6VRN - chains D and P of the 5 polymer chains in the assembly; structure by X-ray diffraction, 2.46 A resolution.

Chain D:
Molecule: T-cell receptor 38-10, alfa chain
Source organism: Homo sapiens
Amino-acid sequence (212 residues; each row starts with the number of its first residue; numbering starts at 0):
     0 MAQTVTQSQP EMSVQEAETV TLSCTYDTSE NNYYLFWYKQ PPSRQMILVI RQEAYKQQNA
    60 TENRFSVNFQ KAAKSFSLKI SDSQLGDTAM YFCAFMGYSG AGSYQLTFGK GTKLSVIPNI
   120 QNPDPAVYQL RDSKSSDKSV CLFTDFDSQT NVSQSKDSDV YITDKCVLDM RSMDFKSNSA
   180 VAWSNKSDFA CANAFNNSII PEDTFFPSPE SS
Disordered / not traced: 0-1, 56-61, 196-211
Disulfide bonds: Cys-23/Cys-92, Cys-140/Cys-190

Chain P:
Molecule: Cellular tumor antigen p53 peptide
Source organism: Homo sapiens
UniProtKB: P04637 (P53_HUMAN); residues 1-9 here correspond to UniProt positions 168-176 (UniProt number = residue number + 167)
Amino-acid sequence (9 residues; numbered 1 to 9; the number before each row is that of its first residue):
     1 HMTEVVRHC
Differences from the reference sequence: engineered mutation His-8 (Arg175 in P04637)
Curated features (UniProtKB/Swiss-Prot):
  - binding site (Zn(2+)): Cys-9

Chain D / chain P interface:
Residue-residue contacts - 8 pairs, chain D then chain P:
  Glu-29(D) / Glu-4(P)
  Asn-30(D) / Glu-4(P)  hydrogen bond (backbone-side chain)
  Tyr-97(D) / Val-5(P)
  Tyr-97(D) / Arg-7(P)  hydrogen bond (backbone-side chain)
  Ser-98(D) / Glu-4(P)  hydrogen bond (side chain-backbone)
  Ser-98(D) / Val-6(P)
  Tyr-103(D) / Arg-7(P)
  Tyr-103(D) / His-8(P)  hydrogen bond (side chain-backbone)
Other interface residues (no listed pair), chain D (8 interface residues in all): Ser-28, Asn-31, Gly-96
Interface features reported in the paper:
  - pairs named by the authors: Tyr-103(D)/His-8(P) (pi stacking)

Overview:
Chain D and chain P form an interface of 8 and 5 residues respectively; the contacts include 4 hydrogen bonds.
Among the polar pairs are Asn-30(D)/Glu-4(P), Tyr-97(D)/Arg-7(P) and Ser-98(D)/Glu-4(P). The authors report pi
stacking between Tyr-103(D) and His-8(P).
Chain D is T-cell receptor 38-10, alfa chain and chain P is Cellular tumor antigen p53 peptide, both from Homo
sapiens; the structure, T cell receptor-p53-HLA-A2 complex, was determined by X-ray diffraction (same
publication as 6VQO, 6VR1, 6VR5, 6VRM, 6VTC and 6VTH).
